PDB entry 8SRX | X-ray diffraction, 2.09 A resolution | chains A and D of the 4 polymer chains in the assembly

Chain A:
Protein: Bcl-2 homologous antagonist/killer
Organism: Homo sapiens
UniProtKB: Q16611 (BAK_HUMAN); residues 68-146 here = UniProt positions 68-146
Chain sequence (91 residues; row label = number of the first residue in the row):
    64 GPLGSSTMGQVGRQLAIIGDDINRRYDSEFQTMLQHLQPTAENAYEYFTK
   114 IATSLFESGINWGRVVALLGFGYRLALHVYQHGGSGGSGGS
Not modelled in the structure: 64-69, 153-154
Construct notes: expression tag (64-67, 147-154)
Ion coordination: Na+ near Q98 (its only coordinating residue here); Zn2+: H141, H145
Ligand contacts:
  - K6G ([(2R)-2-oxidanyl-3-[oxidanyl-[2-(trimethyl-$l4-azanyl)ethoxy]phosphoryl]oxy-propyl] hexadecanoate), molecule 1: A104, A107, Y108, F111, L132, G135, Y136, L138, A139, V142, Y143
  - K6G, molecule 2: W125, V128, V129, L132
Swiss-Prot annotation at these positions:
  - motif: V74 to R88 (BH3), S117 to Y136 (BH1)
From the paper describing this entry:
  - binding site for K6G: W125

Chain D:
Protein: Apoptosis regulator BAX
Organism: Homo sapiens
UniProtKB: Q07812 (BAX_HUMAN); numbering as in UniProt (aligned over 53-128)
Chain sequence (80 residues; each row starts with the number of its first residue):
    49 GGSGDASTKKLSESLKRIGDELDSNMELQRMIAAVDTDSPREVFFRVAAD
    99 MFSDGNFNWGRVVALFYFASKLVLKALSTK
Not modelled in the structure: 49-53
Construct notes: expression tag (49-52); conflict S62 (Cys in Q07812), S126 (Cys in Q07812)
Ligand contacts:
  - K6G ([(2R)-2-oxidanyl-3-[oxidanyl-[2-(trimethyl-$l4-azanyl)ethoxy]phosphoryl]oxy-propyl] hexadecanoate), molecule 1: Q77, F114, S118, K119, L122
  - K6G, molecule 2: F92, F100, G103, N104, F105, V110, L113, F114, A117, V121
Swiss-Prot annotation at these positions:
  - motif: L59 to N73 (BH3), D98 to S118 (BH1)
  - cross-link: K128 (Glycyl lysine isopeptide (Lys-Gly) (interchain with G-Cter in ubiquitin))
  - natural variant: G67 (G67R: In a T-cell acute lymphoblastic leukemia cell line), G108 (G108V: In a Burkitt lymphoma)
  - mutagenesis: M74 (M74D/E: Strongly reduced interaction with MCL1, BCL2, BCL2L1 and BCL2L2. No effect on cytochrome c release and subsequent apoptosis triggered by etoposide), K128 (K128R: Partial loss of polyubiquitination)
From the paper describing this entry:
  - binding site for K6G: Q77
  - mutagenesis - D71N, Y115F: decreased stability
  - mutagenesis - D71N (75% of WT), Y115F: decreased binding to lipids

How chain A and chain D interact:
Residue-residue contacts (12):
  Y136(A) - S118(D)  hydrogen bond (side chain-backbone)
  Y136(A) - V121(D)  hydrophobic
  Y136(A) - L122(D)
  Y136(A) - L125(D)  hydrophobic
  A139(A) - L122(D)
  L140(A) - L122(D)
  L140(A) - L125(D)
  L140(A) - S126(D)
  Y143(A) - L122(D)  hydrophobic
  Y143(A) - K123(D)  hydrogen bond
  Y143(A) - S126(D)
  Q144(A) - S126(D)
Also at the interface, not in a pair above, chain D (8 interface residues in all): D84, K119

In short:
Chain A and chain D form an interface of 5 and 8 residues respectively, with 2 hydrogen bonds. Polar contacts
include Y136(A)-S118(D) and Y143(A)-K123(D). One compound K6G molecule is bound between chain A and chain D.
The paper reports a binding site for K6G at W125(A) and Q77(D); D71N and Y115F of chain D reduce stability.
Here chain A is Bcl-2 homologous antagonist/killer and chain D is Apoptosis regulator BAX, both from Homo
sapiens. Entry 8SRX (Crystal structure of BAK-BAX heterodimer with lysoPC) was determined by X-ray diffraction
(same publication as 8SRY).
